8UZ2 - chains B and D of the 9 polymer chains in the assembly; structure by electron microscopy, 3.18 A resolution.

# Chain B
Protein: Biotin carboxyl carrier protein of acetyl-CoA carboxylase
Source organism: Escherichia coli
UniProtKB: P0ABD8 (BCCP_ECOLI); numbering as in UniProt (aligned over 80-156)
Chain sequence (77 residues; each row starts with the number of its first residue):
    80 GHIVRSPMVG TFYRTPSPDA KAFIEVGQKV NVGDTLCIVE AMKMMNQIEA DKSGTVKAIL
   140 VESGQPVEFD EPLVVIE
Curated features (UniProtKB/Swiss-Prot):
  - modified residue: Lys122 (N6-biotinyllysine)
Glycans and other covalent adducts: biotin (BTN) linked to Lys122
Small-molecule neighbours: biotin (BTN): Tyr92, Pro97, Glu119, Met124

# Chain D
Protein: Acetyl-coenzyme A carboxylase carboxyl transferase subunit beta
Source organism: Escherichia coli
Notes: EC 2.1.3.15
UniProtKB: P0A9Q5 (ACCD_ECOLI); numbering as in UniProt (aligned over 2-285)
Chain sequence (284 residues; row label = number of the first residue in the row):
     2 SWIERIKSNI TPTRKASIPE GVWTKCDSCG QVLYRAELER NLEVCPKCDH HMRMTARNRL
    62 HSLLDEGSLV ELGSELEPKD VLKFRDSKKY KDRLASAQKE TGEKDALVVM KGTLYGMPVV
   122 AAAFEFAFMG GSMGSVVGAR FVRAVEQALE DNCPLICFSA SGGARMQEAL MSLMQMAKTS
   182 AALAKMQERG LPYISVLTDP TMGGVSASFA MLGDLNIAEP KALIGFAGPR VIEQTVREKL
   242 PPGFQRSEFL IEKGAIDMIV RRPEMRLKLA SILAKLMNLP APNP
Bound ions: Zn2+: Cys27, Cys30, Cys46, Cys49
Small-molecule neighbours: acetyl coenzyme A (ACO): Phe127, Met130, Gly131, Ser133, Gly163, Gly164, Ala165, Arg166, Met167, Gln168, Pro201, Met203, Gly204, Gly205, Leu224, Ala228, Gly229, Pro230, Val232

# How chain B and chain D interact
Contacting residue pairs (16):
  Met121(B) - Ile19(D)  hydrophobic
  Met121(B) - Trp24(D)  hydrophobic
  Met121(B) - Val33(D)  hydrophobic
  Lys122(B) - Ile19(D)
  Lys122(B) - Glu21(D)
  Met123(B) - Trp24(D)
  Met123(B) - Thr25(D)
  Met123(B) - Lys26(D)
  Met123(B) - Val33(D)  hydrophobic
  Asn125(B) - Lys26(D)
  Gly143(B) - Pro13(D)
  Gln144(B) - Asn10(D)
  Gln144(B) - Ile11(D)  hydrogen bond (side chain-backbone)
  Gln144(B) - Pro13(D)
  Pro145(B) - Pro13(D)
  Glu147(B) - Lys8(D)  salt bridge
Also at the interface, not in a pair above, chain B (9 interface residues in all): Glu150

# In short
9 residues of chain B face 10 of chain D across their interface, with 1 hydrogen bond and 1 salt bridge. Polar
pairs include Glu147(B)-Lys8(D) and Gln144(B)-Ile11(D). Bound to chain D: acetyl coenzyme A. Covalently linked
biotin: at Lys122(B).
Here chain B is Biotin carboxyl carrier protein of acetyl-CoA carboxylase and chain D is Acetyl-coenzyme A
carboxylase carboxyl transferase subunit beta, both from Escherichia coli. Entry 8UZ2 (E. coli acetyl-CoA
carboxylase, narrow helical local reconstruction, 3.18 Angstrom) was determined by electron microscopy.
